PDB entry 6I1P | X-ray diffraction, 3.21 A resolution | chains L and M of the 16 polymer chains in the assembly

[Chain L]
Molecule: NADH-quinone oxidoreductase subunit 12
Organism: Thermus thermophilus HB8
Notes: EC 1.6.5.11
UniProtKB: Q56227 (NQO12_THET8); residues 1-606 here = UniProt positions 1-606
Sequence (606 residues; row label = number of the first residue in the row):
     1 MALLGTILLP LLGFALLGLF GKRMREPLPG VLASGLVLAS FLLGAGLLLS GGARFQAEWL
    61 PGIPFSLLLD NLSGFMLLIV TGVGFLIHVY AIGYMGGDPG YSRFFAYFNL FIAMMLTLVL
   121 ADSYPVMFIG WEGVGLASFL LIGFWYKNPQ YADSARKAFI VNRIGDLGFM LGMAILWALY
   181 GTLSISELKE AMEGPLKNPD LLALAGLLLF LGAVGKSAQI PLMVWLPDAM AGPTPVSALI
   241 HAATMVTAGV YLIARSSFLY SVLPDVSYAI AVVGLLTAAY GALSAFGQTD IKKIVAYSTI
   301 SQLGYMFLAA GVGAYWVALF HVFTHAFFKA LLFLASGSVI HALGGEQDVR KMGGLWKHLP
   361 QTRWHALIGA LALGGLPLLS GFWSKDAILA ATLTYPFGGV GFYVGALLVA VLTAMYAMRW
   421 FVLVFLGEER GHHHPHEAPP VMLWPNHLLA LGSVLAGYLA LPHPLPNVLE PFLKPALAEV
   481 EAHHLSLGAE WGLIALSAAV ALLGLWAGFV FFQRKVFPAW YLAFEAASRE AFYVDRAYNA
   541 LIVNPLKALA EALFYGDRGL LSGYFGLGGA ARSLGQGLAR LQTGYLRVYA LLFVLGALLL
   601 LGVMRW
Not modelled in the structure: 606

[Chain M]
Molecule: NADH-quinone oxidoreductase subunit 13
Organism: Thermus thermophilus HB8
Notes: EC 1.6.5.11
UniProtKB: Q56228 (NQO13_THET8); numbering as in UniProt (aligned over 1-469)
Sequence (469 residues; row label = number of the first residue in the row):
     1 MVVLAVLLPV VFGALLLLGL PRALGVLGAG LSFLLNLYLF LTHPGGVAHA FQAPLLPGAG
    61 VYWAFGLDGL SALFFLTIAL TVFLGALVAR VEGRFLGLAL LMEGLLLGLF AARDLLVFYV
   121 FFEAALIPAL LMLYLYGGEG RTRALYTFVL FTLVGSLPML AAVLGARLLS GSPTFLLEDL
   181 LAHPLQEEAA FWVFLGFALA FAIKTPLFPL HAWLPPFHQE NHPSGLADAL GTLYKVGVFA
   241 FFRFAIPLAP EGFAQAQGLL LFLAALSALY GAWVAFAAKD FKTLLAYAGL SHMGVAALGV
   301 FSGTPEGAMG GLYLLAASGV YTGGLFLLAG RLYERTGTLE IGRYRGLAQS APGLAALALI
   361 LFLAMVGLPG LSGFPGEFLT LLGAYKASPW LAALAFLSVI ASAAYALTAF QKTFWEEGGS
   421 GVKDLAGAEW GFALLSVLAL LLMGVFPGYF ARGLHPLAEA FAKLLGGGA
Not modelled in the structure: 468-469

[Interface between chain L and chain M]
Residue-residue contacts (75):
  Glu-58(L) / Gly-448(M)
  Glu-58(L) / Arg-452(M)  salt bridge
  Trp-59(L) / Val-445(M)  hydrogen bond (side chain-backbone)
  Trp-59(L) / Pro-447(M)
  Trp-59(L) / Arg-452(M)  hydrogen bond (backbone-side chain)
  Leu-60(L) / Leu-379(M)  hydrophobic
  Leu-60(L) / Pro-447(M)  hydrophobic
  Pro-61(L) / Met-309(M)  hydrophobic
  Pro-61(L) / His-455(M)
  Phe-128(L) / Pro-369(M)
  Phe-128(L) / Phe-374(M)  hydrophobic
  Ile-129(L) / Pro-369(M)  hydrophobic
  Glu-132(L) / Gly-367(M)
  Glu-132(L) / Pro-369(M)
  Leu-136(L) / Leu-363(M)  hydrophobic
  Phe-139(L) / Leu-407(M)  hydrophobic
  Phe-139(L) / Trp-415(M)  hydrophobic
  Leu-140(L) / Leu-359(M)  hydrophobic
  Gly-143(L) / Trp-415(M)
  Tyr-146(L) / Trp-415(M)
  Tyr-146(L) / Glu-416(M)
  Lys-147(L) / Gln-349(M)  hydrogen bond
  Lys-147(L) / Trp-415(M)
  Lys-147(L) / Glu-417(M)
  Pro-149(L) / Glu-416(M)
  Ala-152(L) / Gln-411(M)
  Ala-152(L) / Trp-415(M)  hydrophobic
  Asp-153(L) / Gln-411(M)  hydrogen bond
  Arg-156(L) / Leu-407(M)
  Arg-156(L) / Thr-408(M)  hydrogen bond
  Arg-156(L) / Gln-411(M)
  Phe-159(L) / Leu-407(M)  hydrophobic
  Ile-160(L) / Ala-404(M)  hydrophobic
  Arg-163(L) / Val-366(M)  hydrogen bond (side chain-backbone)
  Arg-163(L) / Gly-367(M)  hydrogen bond (side chain-backbone)
  Arg-163(L) / Val-399(M)  hydrogen bond (side chain-backbone)
  Arg-163(L) / Ser-402(M)  hydrogen bond
  Arg-163(L) / Ala-403(M)
  Leu-167(L) / Phe-396(M)
  Leu-167(L) / Val-399(M)  hydrophobic
  Met-170(L) / Phe-378(M)  hydrophobic
  Met-170(L) / Leu-381(M)
  Leu-171(L) / Leu-381(M)  hydrophobic
  Met-173(L) / Phe-378(M)  hydrophobic
  Ala-174(L) / Leu-382(M)  hydrophobic
  Ala-174(L) / Tyr-385(M)
  Ile-175(L) / Tyr-385(M)
  Trp-177(L) / Glu-306(M)  hydrogen bond
  Trp-177(L) / Leu-382(M)
  Ala-178(L) / Tyr-385(M)  hydrophobic
  Leu-201(L) / Tyr-385(M)
  Leu-546(L) / Trp-273(M)  hydrogen bond (backbone-side chain)
  Lys-547(L) / Phe-276(M)
  Leu-549(L) / Trp-273(M)  hydrophobic
  Ala-550(L) / Trp-273(M)
  Ala-550(L) / Ala-277(M)
  Glu-551(L) / Ala-277(M)
  Leu-553(L) / Tyr-270(M)  hydrogen bond (backbone-side chain)
  Leu-553(L) / Trp-273(M)  hydrophobic
  Leu-553(L) / Val-274(M)  hydrophobic
  Phe-554(L) / Val-274(M)  hydrophobic
  Phe-554(L) / Ala-277(M)  hydrophobic
  Phe-554(L) / Ala-278(M)  hydrophobic
  Phe-554(L) / Thr-283(M)
  Gly-556(L) / Tyr-270(M)
  Asp-557(L) / His-211(M)  salt bridge
  Asp-557(L) / Tyr-270(M)  hydrogen bond (backbone-side chain)
  Asp-557(L) / Tyr-287(M)  hydrogen bond
  Leu-560(L) / Pro-209(M)
  Leu-561(L) / Ala-212(M)
  Tyr-564(L) / Phe-151(M)  hydrophobic
  Tyr-564(L) / Pro-209(M)  hydrogen bond (side chain-backbone)
  Tyr-564(L) / Leu-210(M)
  Tyr-564(L) / Ala-212(M)  hydrophobic
  Phe-565(L) / Thr-147(M)
Interface residues without a listed pair, chain L (45 interface residues in all): Ile-63, Pro-125, Ile-164
Interface residues without a listed pair, chain M (57 interface residues in all): Phe-208, Pro-215, Pro-216, Lys-279, Leu-368, Pro-375, Glu-377, Lys-386, Ala-393, Leu-397, Ile-400, Gly-418, Tyr-449

[Overview]
45 residues of chain L face 57 of chain M across their interface; the contacts include 15 hydrogen bonds and 2
salt bridges. Polar contacts include Glu-58(L)/Arg-452(M), Asp-557(L)/His-211(M) and Trp-59(L)/Val-445(M).
Here chain L is NADH-quinone oxidoreductase subunit 12 and chain M is NADH-quinone oxidoreductase subunit 13,
both from Thermus thermophilus HB8. Entry 6I1P (Respiratory complex I from Thermus thermophilus with bound
NADH) was determined by X-ray diffraction together with 6I0D, 6Q8O, 6Q8W, 6Q8X, 6Y11, 6ZIY and 3 further
entries from the same study.
